Entry 5WIB (X-ray diffraction, 1.87 A resolution); this record covers chain A.

== Chain A ==
Protein: Oxa-239
Organism: Acinetobacter sp. enrichment culture clone 8407
Notes: EC 3.5.2.1
Reference sequence: I6YCI1 (I6YCI1_9GAMM); numbering as in UniProt (aligned over 22-273)
Chain sequence (253 residues; numbered 21 to 273; the number before each row is that of its first residue):
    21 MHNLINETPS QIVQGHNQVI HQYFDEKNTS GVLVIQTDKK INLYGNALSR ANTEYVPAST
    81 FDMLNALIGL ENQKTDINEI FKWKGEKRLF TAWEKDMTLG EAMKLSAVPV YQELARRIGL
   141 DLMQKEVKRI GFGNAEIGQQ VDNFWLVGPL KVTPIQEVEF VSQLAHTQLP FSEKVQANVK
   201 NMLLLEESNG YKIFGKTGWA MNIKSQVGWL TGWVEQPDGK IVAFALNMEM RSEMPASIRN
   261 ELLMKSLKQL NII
Disordered / not traced: 21-30
Construct notes: expression tag (21); engineered mutation Asp82 (Lys in I6YCI1)
Glycans and other covalent adducts: Imipenem (ID1) linked to Ser79
Small-molecule neighbours: Imipenem (ID1): Ala78, Phe110, Trp113, Ser126, Val128, Leu166, Thr217, Gly218, Trp219, Met221, Arg259
From the paper describing this entry:
  - binding site for Imipenem: Ser79, Val128, Leu166, Trp219, Arg259
  - mutagenesis - K82D: decreased catalytic activity (citing earlier work)

== Summary ==
Covalently linked Imipenem: at Ser79. The paper reports a binding site for Imipenem at Ser79, Val128 and
Leu166 among others; K82D reduces catalytic activity.
Chain A is Oxa-239 (Acinetobacter sp. enrichment culture clone 8407); the structure, Structure of
Acinetobacter baumannii carbapenemase OXA-239 K82D bound to imipenem, was determined by X-ray diffraction,
deposited together with 5WI3 and 5WI7.
